4A3J - chains D and G of the 15 polymer chains in the assembly; structure by X-ray diffraction, 3.70 A resolution.

[Chain D]
Protein: DNA-directed RNA polymerase II subunit RPB4
From: Saccharomyces cerevisiae
UniProt: P20433 (RPB4_YEAST); residue numbers follow UniProt; this construct covers 1-221
Chain sequence (221 residues; row label = number of the first residue in the row):
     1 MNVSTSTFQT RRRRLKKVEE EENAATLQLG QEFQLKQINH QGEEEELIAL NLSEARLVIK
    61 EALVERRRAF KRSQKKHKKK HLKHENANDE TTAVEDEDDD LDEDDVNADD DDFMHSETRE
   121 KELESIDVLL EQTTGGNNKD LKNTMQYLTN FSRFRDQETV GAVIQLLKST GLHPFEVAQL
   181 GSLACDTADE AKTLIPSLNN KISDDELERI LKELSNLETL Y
Not modelled in the structure: 1-2, 77-117
Curated features (UniProtKB/Swiss-Prot):
  - modified residue: Met1 (N-acetylmethionine), Thr91 (Phosphothreonine), Thr92 (Phosphothreonine)

[Chain G]
Protein: RPB7, DNA-directed RNA polymerase II subunit RPB7
From: Saccharomyces cerevisiae
UniProt: P34087 (RPB7_YEAST); residue numbers follow UniProt; this construct covers 1-171
Chain sequence (171 residues; each row starts with the number of its first residue):
     1 MFFIKDLSLN ITLHPSFFGP RMKQYLKTKL LEEVEGSCTG KFGYILCVLD YDNIDIQRGR
    61 ILPTDGSAEF NVKYRAVVFK PFKGEVVDGT VVSCSQHGFE VQVGPMKVFV TKHLMPQDLT
   121 FNAGSNPPSY QSSEDVITIK SRIRVKIEGC ISQVSSIHAI GSIKEDYLGA I

[How chain D and chain G interact]
Contacting residue pairs (109):
  Val3(D) - Leu9(G)
  Val3(D) - Asn10(G)
  Val3(D) - Glu33(G)
  Ser4(D) - Leu9(G)
  Thr5(D) - Leu7(G)
  Thr5(D) - Ser8(G)
  Thr5(D) - Leu9(G)
  Thr5(D) - Val34(G)
  Thr5(D) - Phe42(G)
  Thr5(D) - Tyr74(G)
  Ser6(D) - Leu7(G)
  Ser6(D) - Ser8(G)  hydrogen bond (side chain-backbone)
  Thr7(D) - Lys5(G)
  Thr7(D) - Asp6(G)
  Thr7(D) - Leu7(G)
  Thr7(D) - Phe42(G)
  Phe8(D) - Lys5(G)
  Phe8(D) - Asp6(G)
  Glu22(D) - Lys83(G)
  Asn23(D) - Lys80(G)
  Asn23(D) - Phe82(G)
  Asn23(D) - Lys83(G)
  Ala24(D) - Lys83(G)
  Ala25(D) - Lys83(G)  hydrogen bond (backbone-backbone)
  Ala25(D) - Gly84(G)
  Leu29(D) - Phe82(G)  hydrophobic
  Gly30(D) - Phe82(G)
  Glu32(D) - Lys5(G)  salt bridge
  Glu32(D) - Lys41(G)  salt bridge
  Glu32(D) - Phe42(G)
  Phe33(D) - Phe3(G)  hydrophobic
  Phe33(D) - Lys5(G)
  Phe33(D) - Lys41(G)
  Phe33(D) - Lys80(G)
  Gln37(D) - Ile4(G)
  Gln37(D) - Lys5(G)
  Gln37(D) - Asp6(G)
  Asn39(D) - Asp6(G)
  Asn39(D) - Arg75(G)
  His40(D) - Asp6(G)  salt bridge
  His40(D) - Lys73(G)  hydrogen bond
  His40(D) - Tyr74(G)
  Gln41(D) - Arg75(G)
  Glu45(D) - Asp6(G)
  Glu45(D) - Arg75(G)  salt bridge
  Leu47(D) - Phe3(G)  hydrophobic
  Ile48(D) - Phe2(G)
  Ile48(D) - Phe3(G)
  Ile48(D) - Ile4(G)  hydrogen bond (backbone-backbone)
  Ala49(D) - Met1(G)
  Ala49(D) - Phe2(G)
  Leu50(D) - Met1(G)  hydrogen bond (backbone-backbone)
  Leu50(D) - Phe2(G)  hydrogen bond (backbone-backbone)
  Leu50(D) - Ile4(G)  hydrophobic
  Leu52(D) - Phe2(G)  hydrophobic
  Val58(D) - Leu49(G)  hydrophobic
  Val58(D) - Val77(G)  hydrophobic
  Ile59(D) - Cys47(G)  hydrophobic
  Ala62(D) - Leu49(G)  hydrophobic
  Glu65(D) - Asp52(G)
  Arg66(D) - Leu31(G)
  Arg66(D) - Glu35(G)  salt bridge
  Arg66(D) - Cys47(G)
  Arg66(D) - Val48(G)  hydrogen bond (side chain-backbone)
  Ala69(D) - Asp52(G)
  Phe70(D) - Gln24(G)
  Phe70(D) - Tyr51(G)
  Arg72(D) - Asp52(G)  salt bridge
  Ser73(D) - Arg21(G)  hydrogen bond (backbone-side chain)
  Ser73(D) - Gln24(G)
  Lys76(D) - Arg21(G)  hydrogen bond (backbone-side chain)
  Thr134(D) - Glu35(G)
  Asn138(D) - Glu35(G)
  Asn138(D) - Gly36(G)
  Asn138(D) - Leu46(G)  hydrogen bond (side chain-backbone)
  Asp140(D) - Gly36(G)
  Asp140(D) - Tyr44(G)
  Asp140(D) - Pro105(G)
  Leu141(D) - Leu46(G)
  Asn143(D) - Gly104(G)
  Thr144(D) - Leu46(G)
  Thr144(D) - Gly104(G)
  Thr144(D) - Pro105(G)
  Tyr147(D) - Asp88(G)  hydrogen bond (side chain-backbone)
  Tyr147(D) - Val103(G)
  Tyr147(D) - Gly104(G)
  Leu148(D) - Phe2(G)  hydrophobic
  Asn150(D) - Arg142(G)  hydrogen bond (backbone-side chain)
  Phe151(D) - Gly89(G)
  Phe151(D) - Thr90(G)
  Phe151(D) - Arg142(G)
  Phe175(D) - Met1(G)
  Phe175(D) - Glu85(G)
  Ala178(D) - Met1(G)
  Gln179(D) - Glu85(G)
  Gln179(D) - Val86(G)  hydrogen bond (side chain-backbone)
  Leu183(D) - Val86(G)
  Leu183(D) - Asp88(G)
  Leu183(D) - Arg144(G)
  Ala184(D) - Arg144(G)  hydrogen bond (backbone-side chain)
  Thr187(D) - Tyr167(G)
  Asp189(D) - Tyr167(G)  hydrogen bond
  Glu190(D) - Arg144(G)  salt bridge
  Glu190(D) - Tyr167(G)
  Thr193(D) - Asp166(G)
  Thr193(D) - Tyr167(G)
  Leu194(D) - Val86(G)
  Leu194(D) - Arg144(G)
  Leu194(D) - Tyr167(G)
Other interface residues (no listed pair), chain D (59 interface residues in all): Gln9, Ile38, Ala55, Leu63, Ser182
Other interface residues (no listed pair), chain G (51 interface residues in all): Thr39, Asp50, Val78, Gln102, Leu168

[Summary]
Chain D and chain G form an interface of 59 and 51 residues respectively, with 15 hydrogen bonds and 7 salt
bridges. Polar contacts include Glu32(D)-Lys5(G), Glu32(D)-Lys41(G) and His40(D)-Asp6(G).
Here chain D is DNA-directed RNA polymerase II subunit RPB4 and chain G is RPB7, DNA-directed RNA polymerase
II subunit RPB7, both from Saccharomyces cerevisiae. Entry 4A3J (RNA Polymerase II initial transcribing
complex with a 2nt DNA-RNA hybrid and soaked with GMPCPP) was determined by X-ray diffraction (same
publication as 4A3B, 4A3C, 4A3D, 4A3E, 4A3F, 4A3G and 4 further entries).
